9MLG - chains C and D of the 5 polymer chains in the assembly; structure by electron microscopy, 4.30 A resolution (low resolution: residue-level contacts below are approximate; hydrogen-bond / salt-bridge calls are withheld).

== Chain C (and D) ==
Protein: XptA2 protein
Organism: Xenorhabdus nematophila
Notes: chain D of this document is another copy of the same molecule, construct and numbering; everything in this record applies to it too
Reference sequence: Q93RN7 (Q93RN7_XENNE); aligned to UniProt positions 1-2540 over residues 1-2540 (the alignment contains insertions or deletions, so no single offset holds)
Chain sequence (2540 residues; row label = number of the first residue in the row):
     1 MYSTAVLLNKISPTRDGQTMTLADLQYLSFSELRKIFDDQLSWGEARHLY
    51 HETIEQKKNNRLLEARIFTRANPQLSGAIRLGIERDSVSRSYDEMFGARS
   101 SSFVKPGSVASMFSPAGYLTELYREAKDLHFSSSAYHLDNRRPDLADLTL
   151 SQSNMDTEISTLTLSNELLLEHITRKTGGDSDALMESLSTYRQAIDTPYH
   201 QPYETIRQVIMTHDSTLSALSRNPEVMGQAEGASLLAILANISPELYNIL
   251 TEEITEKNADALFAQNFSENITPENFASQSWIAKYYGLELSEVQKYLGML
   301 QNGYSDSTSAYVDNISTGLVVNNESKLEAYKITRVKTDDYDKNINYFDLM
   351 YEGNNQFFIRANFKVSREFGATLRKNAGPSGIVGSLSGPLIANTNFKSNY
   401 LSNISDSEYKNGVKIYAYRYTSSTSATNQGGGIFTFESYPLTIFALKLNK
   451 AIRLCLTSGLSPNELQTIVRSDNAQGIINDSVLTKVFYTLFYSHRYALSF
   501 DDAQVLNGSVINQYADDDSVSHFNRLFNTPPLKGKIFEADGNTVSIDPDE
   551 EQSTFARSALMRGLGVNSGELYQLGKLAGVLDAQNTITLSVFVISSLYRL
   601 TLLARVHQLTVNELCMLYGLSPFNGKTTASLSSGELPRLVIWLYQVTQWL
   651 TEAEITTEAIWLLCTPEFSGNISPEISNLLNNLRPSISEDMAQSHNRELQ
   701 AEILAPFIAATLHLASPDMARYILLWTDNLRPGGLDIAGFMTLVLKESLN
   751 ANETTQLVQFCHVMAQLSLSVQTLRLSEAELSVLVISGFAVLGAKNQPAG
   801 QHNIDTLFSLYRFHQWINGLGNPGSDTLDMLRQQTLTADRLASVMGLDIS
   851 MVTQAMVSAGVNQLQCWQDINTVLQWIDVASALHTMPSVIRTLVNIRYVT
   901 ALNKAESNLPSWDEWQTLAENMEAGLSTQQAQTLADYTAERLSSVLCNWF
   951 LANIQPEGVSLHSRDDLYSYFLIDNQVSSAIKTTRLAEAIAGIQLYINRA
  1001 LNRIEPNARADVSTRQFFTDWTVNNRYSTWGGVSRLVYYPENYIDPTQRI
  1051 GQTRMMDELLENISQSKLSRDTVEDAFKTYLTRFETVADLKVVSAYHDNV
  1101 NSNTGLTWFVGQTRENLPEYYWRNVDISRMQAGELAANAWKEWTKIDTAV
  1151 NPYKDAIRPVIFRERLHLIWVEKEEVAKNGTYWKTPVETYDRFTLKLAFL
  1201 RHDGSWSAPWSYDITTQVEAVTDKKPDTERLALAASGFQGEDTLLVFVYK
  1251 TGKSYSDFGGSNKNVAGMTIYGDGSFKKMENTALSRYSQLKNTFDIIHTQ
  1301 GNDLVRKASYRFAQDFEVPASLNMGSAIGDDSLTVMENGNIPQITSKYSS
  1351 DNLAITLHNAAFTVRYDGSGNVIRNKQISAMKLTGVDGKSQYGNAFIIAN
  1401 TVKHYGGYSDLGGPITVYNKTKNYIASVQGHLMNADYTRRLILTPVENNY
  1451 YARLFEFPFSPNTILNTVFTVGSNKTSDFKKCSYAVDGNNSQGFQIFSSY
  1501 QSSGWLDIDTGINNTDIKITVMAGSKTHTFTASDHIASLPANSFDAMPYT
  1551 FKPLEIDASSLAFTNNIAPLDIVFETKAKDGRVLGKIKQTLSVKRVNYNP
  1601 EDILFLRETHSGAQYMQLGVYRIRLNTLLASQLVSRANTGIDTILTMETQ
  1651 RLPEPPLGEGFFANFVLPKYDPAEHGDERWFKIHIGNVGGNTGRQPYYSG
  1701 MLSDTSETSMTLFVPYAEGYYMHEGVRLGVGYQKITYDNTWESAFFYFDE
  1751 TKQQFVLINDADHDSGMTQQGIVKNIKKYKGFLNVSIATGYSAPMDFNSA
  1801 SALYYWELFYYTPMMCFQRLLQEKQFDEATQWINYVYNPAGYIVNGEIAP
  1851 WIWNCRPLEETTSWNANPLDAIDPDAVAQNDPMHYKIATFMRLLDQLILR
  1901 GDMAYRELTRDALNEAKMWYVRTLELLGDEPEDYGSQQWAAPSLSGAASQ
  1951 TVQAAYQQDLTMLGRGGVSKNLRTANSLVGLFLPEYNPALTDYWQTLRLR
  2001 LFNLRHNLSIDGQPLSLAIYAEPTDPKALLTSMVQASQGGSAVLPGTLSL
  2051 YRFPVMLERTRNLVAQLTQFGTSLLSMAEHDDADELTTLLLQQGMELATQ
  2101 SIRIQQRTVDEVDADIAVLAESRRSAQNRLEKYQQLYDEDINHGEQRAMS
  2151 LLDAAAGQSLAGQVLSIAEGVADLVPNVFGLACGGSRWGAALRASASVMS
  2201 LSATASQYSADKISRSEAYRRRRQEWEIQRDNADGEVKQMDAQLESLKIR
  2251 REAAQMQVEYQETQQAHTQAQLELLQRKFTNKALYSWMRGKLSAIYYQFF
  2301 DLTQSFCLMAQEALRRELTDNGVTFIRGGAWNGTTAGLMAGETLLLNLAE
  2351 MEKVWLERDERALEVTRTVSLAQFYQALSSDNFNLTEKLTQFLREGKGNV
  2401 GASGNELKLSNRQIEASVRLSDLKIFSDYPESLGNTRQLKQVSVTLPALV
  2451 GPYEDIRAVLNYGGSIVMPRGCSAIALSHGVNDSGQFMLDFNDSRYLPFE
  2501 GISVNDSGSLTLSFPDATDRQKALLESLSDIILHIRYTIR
Sequence notes: conflict H172 (Pro in Q93RN7), N343 (His in Q93RN7), I344 (Val in Q93RN7), 104 further conflict positions vs the reference (Q93RN7) not listed; insertion (812-818, 1182-1184); engineered mutation T1185 (Asp1182 in Q93RN7)

== How chain C and chain D interact ==
Pairs across the interface - 281 pairs, chain C then chain D:
  Q201(C) - K533(D)
  D826(C) - S669(D)
  D826(C) - P674(D)
  D829(C) - I672(D)
  R840(C) - S669(D)
  D848(C) - G569(D)
  S850(C) - P548(D)
  S850(C) - D549(D)
  T853(C) - D549(D)
  Q854(C) - P548(D)
  Q854(C) - D549(D)
  E914(C) - Q552(D)
  Q916(C) - K533(D)
  T917(C) - S553(D)
  A919(C) - K533(D)
  E920(C) - L532(D)
  E920(C) - K533(D)
  N921(C) - S553(D)
  N921(C) - S558(D)
  E923(C) - L532(D)
  E923(C) - K533(D)
  A924(C) - S558(D)
  A924(C) - R562(D)
  L926(C) - R562(D)
  A931(C) - P530(D)
  Q932(C) - T529(D)
  Q932(C) - P530(D)
  L1060(C) - R2147(D)
  E1061(C) - R2147(D)
  S1064(C) - R2147(D)
  K1078(C) - H1202(D)
  T1079(C) - D1203(D)
  L1081(C) - H1202(D)
  T1082(C) - R1201(D)
  T1082(C) - H1202(D)
  T1082(C) - D1203(D)
  R1083(C) - R1201(D)
  R1083(C) - D1203(D)
  E1085(C) - R1165(D)
  E1085(C) - H1202(D)
  R1114(C) - R1163(D)
  R1114(C) - W1210(D)
  R1114(C) - G1272(D)
  E1115(C) - A1208(D)
  E1115(C) - W1210(D)
  N1116(C) - W1210(D)
  N1116(C) - S1211(D)
  L1117(C) - A1208(D)
  A1177(C) - F2179(D)
  K1178(C) - F2179(D)
  N1179(C) - G2180(D)
  W1183(C) - Y1182(D)
  W1183(C) - W1183(D)
  T1185(C) - N1179(D)
  T1185(C) - G1180(D)
  T1185(C) - T1181(D)
  T1185(C) - Y1182(D)
  V1187(C) - N1179(D)
  W1206(C) - V2164(D)
  A1208(C) - V2164(D)
  S1631(C) - E1164(D)
  V1634(C) - R1163(D)
  V1634(C) - E1164(D)
  V1634(C) - R1165(D)
  V1634(C) - H1202(D)
  S1635(C) - E1164(D)
  A1637(C) - H1202(D)
  N1638(C) - E1164(D)
  K1669(C) - K1382(D)
  K1669(C) - K1389(D)
  T1705(C) - K1382(D)
  S1706(C) - K1382(D)
  E1707(C) - K1382(D)
  E1707(C) - D1545(D)
  N1784(C) - A1541(D)
  T1789(C) - T1550(D)
  G1790(C) - N1359(D)
  P1839(C) - N1002(D)
  A1840(C) - L1001(D)
  A1840(C) - R1003(D)
  G1841(C) - R1003(D)
  I1843(C) - T1014(D)
  N1845(C) - F30(D)
  N1845(C) - W43(D)
  N1845(C) - M1324(D)
  G1846(C) - F30(D)
  G1846(C) - S31(D)
  E1847(C) - S1326(D)
  I1848(C) - R1003(D)
  I1848(C) - A1010(D)
  I1848(C) - T1014(D)
  P1850(C) - S1326(D)
  R1900(C) - R1026(D)
  R1910(C) - E158(D)
  R1910(C) - K982(D)
  E1915(C) - R1026(D)
  K1917(C) - D974(D)
  K1917(C) - V977(D)
  M1918(C) - N998(D)
  W1919(C) - N1025(D)
  V1921(C) - Y968(D)
  V1921(C) - L995(D)
  R1922(C) - N998(D)
  R1922(C) - N1002(D)
  R1922(C) - W1021(D)
  E1925(C) - N998(D)
  E1925(C) - R999(D)
  E1925(C) - N1002(D)
  E1925(C) - I1004(D)
  L1926(C) - N1002(D)
  D1933(C) - L290(D)
  Y1934(C) - Y304(D)
  Q1937(C) - Q279(D)
  Q1937(C) - L290(D)
  Q1937(C) - Q294(D)
  Q1937(C) - Y304(D)
  Q1938(C) - Y304(D)
  R2005(C) - Q976(D)
  R2005(C) - V977(D)
  R2005(C) - S978(D)
  N2007(C) - A980(D)
  N2007(C) - I981(D)
  I2019(C) - Q929(D)
  L2030(C) - N818(D)
  L2030(C) - G821(D)
  T2031(C) - N818(D)
  T2031(C) - Q2276(D)
  S2032(C) - G821(D)
  S2032(C) - N822(D)
  S2032(C) - R2277(D)
  M2033(C) - S825(D)
  M2033(C) - R2277(D)
  V2034(C) - A779(D)
  V2034(C) - S825(D)
  Q2035(C) - A779(D)
  Q2035(C) - S825(D)
  A2036(C) - A779(D)
  Q2038(C) - D718(D)
  L2075(C) - T2280(D)
  A2078(C) - F2279(D)
  A2078(C) - T2280(D)
  E2079(C) - Y2285(D)
  D2082(C) - K2278(D)
  D2082(C) - T2280(D)
  L2086(C) - Q2271(D)
  L2089(C) - Q2271(D)
  L2089(C) - L2274(D)
  L2090(C) - Q2271(D)
  Q2093(C) - H2267(D)
  Q2093(C) - Q2271(D)
  E2096(C) - H2267(D)
  L2097(C) - Y2260(D)
  L2097(C) - Q2264(D)
  L2097(C) - H2267(D)
  Q2100(C) - M2256(D)
  Q2100(C) - E2259(D)
  Q2100(C) - Y2260(D)
  S2101(C) - Y2260(D)
  R2103(C) - M2256(D)
  I2104(C) - M2256(D)
  I2104(C) - Q2257(D)
  R2107(C) - E2252(D)
  R2107(C) - A2253(D)
  E2111(C) - S2246(D)
  E2111(C) - I2249(D)
  E2111(C) - R2250(D)
  A2114(C) - E2245(D)
  A2114(C) - S2246(D)
  D2115(C) - S2246(D)
  D2115(C) - R2250(D)
  V2118(C) - Q2239(D)
  V2118(C) - A2242(D)
  V2118(C) - Q2243(D)
  E2121(C) - G2235(D)
  E2121(C) - K2238(D)
  E2121(C) - Q2239(D)
  S2122(C) - Q2239(D)
  R2124(C) - K2238(D)
  S2125(C) - G2235(D)
  S2125(C) - K2238(D)
  N2128(C) - D2231(D)
  R2129(C) - N2232(D)
  K2132(C) - E2227(D)
  K2132(C) - I2228(D)
  K2132(C) - D2231(D)
  Y2133(C) - I2228(D)
  Y2133(C) - N2232(D)
  L2136(C) - Q2224(D)
  L2136(C) - I2228(D)
  E2139(C) - R2221(D)
  D2140(C) - R2221(D)
  N2142(C) - E2217(D)
  G2144(C) - I2213(D)
  E2145(C) - E2217(D)
  E2145(C) - R2221(D)
  A2148(C) - A2210(D)
  A2148(C) - I2213(D)
  L2151(C) - S2206(D)
  L2152(C) - Q2207(D)
  L2152(C) - A2210(D)
  A2155(C) - A2203(D)
  A2155(C) - S2206(D)
  A2155(C) - Q2207(D)
  Q2158(C) - M2199(D)
  Q2158(C) - A2203(D)
  S2159(C) - A2203(D)
  L2165(C) - L2192(D)
  L2165(C) - A2196(D)
  E2169(C) - W2188(D)
  E2169(C) - G2189(D)
  E2169(C) - A2190(D)
  E2169(C) - L2192(D)
  E2169(C) - R2193(D)
  A2172(C) - W2188(D)
  D2173(C) - R2187(D)
  V2175(C) - W2188(D)
  P2176(C) - W2188(D)
  N2177(C) - G2184(D)
  N2177(C) - G2185(D)
  N2177(C) - S2186(D)
  N2177(C) - W2188(D)
  F2179(C) - C2183(D)
  L2181(C) - L2181(D)
  Y2208(C) - Q2207(D)
  Y2219(C) - S2214(D)
  R2222(C) - R2221(D)
  W2226(C) - R2221(D)
  S2286(C) - H713(D)
  W2287(C) - N682(D)
  R2289(C) - L714(D)
  R2289(C) - A715(D)
  G2290(C) - A710(D)
  A2294(C) - P706(D)
  N2332(C) - W2287(D)
  N2332(C) - K2291(D)
  T2334(C) - E778(D)
  L2338(C) - K2291(D)
  M2339(C) - M2288(D)
  M2339(C) - K2291(D)
  E2342(C) - K2291(D)
  E2342(C) - I2295(D)
  T2343(C) - I2295(D)
  L2345(C) - F2070(D)
  L2346(C) - I2295(D)
  L2346(C) - Q2298(D)
  A2349(C) - L2302(D)
  E2350(C) - L2302(D)
  K2353(C) - L2302(D)
  K2353(C) - S2305(D)
  W2355(C) - Y2051(D)
  L2356(C) - R2059(D)
  L2356(C) - F2306(D)
  E2360(C) - R2470(D)
  R2361(C) - L2050(D)
  R2361(C) - G2471(D)
  R2361(C) - C2472(D)
  R2361(C) - Q2486(D)
  R2361(C) - D2493(D)
  R2361(C) - R2495(D)
  R2361(C) - Y2496(D)
  L2363(C) - A2474(D)
  E2364(C) - A2476(D)
  E2364(C) - Q2486(D)
  T2366(C) - S2478(D)
  T2366(C) - F2487(D)
  T2368(C) - Y2453(D)
  T2368(C) - D2455(D)
  V2369(C) - Y2453(D)
  S2370(C) - Y2453(D)
  Q2373(C) - Y2453(D)
  S2427(C) - D2516(D)
  D2428(C) - R2457(D)
  D2428(C) - D2516(D)
  Y2429(C) - R2457(D)
  Y2429(C) - P2515(D)
  L2433(C) - N2461(D)
  N2435(C) - R2470(D)
  K2440(C) - F2487(D)
  F2491(C) - F2487(D)
  R2536(C) - F2487(D)
  R2540(C) - R2470(D)
Interface residues without a listed pair, chain C (216 interface residues in all): S825, M851, M886, S888, T928, A935, Q1048, T1086, V1176, G1180, P1186, R1201, A1630, E1648, N1664, I1787, S1792, Y1842, W1851, L2004, Y2020, E2085, D2110, Q2135, I2141, R2147, A2156, A2161, S2166, V2178, R2193, R2215, S2293, Y2297, T2335, E2352, E2357, D2359, V2365, R2367, P2430, G2434
Interface residues without a listed pair, chain D (211 interface residues in all): S280, E551, F555, N567, S673, N678, I703, F707, P717, L828, E940, S1013, F1199, S1207, P1209, D1273, N1323, P1342, L1383, S1538, P1548, S2049, Q2066, H2080, D2110, H2143, A2168, V2178, A2182, S2200, T2204, S2209, D2211, T2263, L2284, L2292, F2299, Q2413, I2456, A2458, V2459, I2475, L2477, G2485, M2488, L2497, P2498, R2520

== Overview ==
The interface between chain C and chain D involves 216 residues on one side and 211 on the other.
Chain C and chain D are both XptA2 protein (Xenorhabdus nematophila); the structure, Xenorhabdus nematophilus
XptA2 State 2, 1181insYWK1183, D1182T mutant, was determined by electron microscopy (same publication as 9MLI
and 9MLH).
